PDB entry 7R1U | X-ray diffraction, 2.50 A resolution | chains A and B

[Chain A]
Protein: 2'-O-methyltransferase nsp16
Source organism: Severe acute respiratory syndrome coronavirus 2
Notes: EC 2.1.1.57
UniProtKB: P0DTD1 (R1AB_SARS2); residues 1-298 here correspond to UniProt positions 6799-7096 (UniProt number = residue number + 6798)
Sequence (299 residues; each row starts with the number of its first residue; numbering starts at 0):
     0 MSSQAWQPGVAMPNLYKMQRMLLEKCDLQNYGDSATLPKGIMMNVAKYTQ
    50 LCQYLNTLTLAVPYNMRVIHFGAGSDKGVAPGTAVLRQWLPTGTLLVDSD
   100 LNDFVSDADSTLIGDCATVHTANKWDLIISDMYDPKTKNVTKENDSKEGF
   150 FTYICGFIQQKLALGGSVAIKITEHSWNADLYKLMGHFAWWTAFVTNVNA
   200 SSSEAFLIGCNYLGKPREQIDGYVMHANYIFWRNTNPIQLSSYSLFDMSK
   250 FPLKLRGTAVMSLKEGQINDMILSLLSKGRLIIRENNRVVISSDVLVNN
Not modelled in the structure: 0, 298
Construct notes: initiating methionine (0)
Small-molecule neighbours:
  - 4IK ((2S,5S)-2,6-diamino-5-{[(2R,3S,4R,5R)-5-(6-amino-9H-purin-9-yl)-3,4-dihydroxytetrahydrofuran-2-yl]methyl}hexanoic acid): N43, Y47, H69, G71, A72, G73, S74, P80, G81, D99, L100, N101, G113, D114, C115, D130, M131, Y132, D133, F149
  - 7-methyl-gpppa (GTA; p1-7-methylguanosine-P3-adenosine-5',5'-triphosphate): C25, D26, L27, Y30, K46, D130, Y132, P134, T136, K137, K170, T172, E173, H174, S175, N198, S201, S202, E203
Curated features (UniProtKB/Swiss-Prot):
  - active site: K46, D130, K170, E203
Reported in the primary citation:
  - binding site for 4IK: N43, G71, A72, G73, T82, D99, L100, N101, D114, C115, D130

[Chain B]
Protein: Non-structural protein 10
Source organism: Severe acute respiratory syndrome coronavirus 2
UniProtKB: P0DTD1 (R1AB_SARS2); residues 10-131 here correspond to UniProt positions 4263-4384 (UniProt number = residue number + 4253)
Sequence (123 residues; each row starts with the number of its first residue):
     9 MNSTVLSFCAFAVDAAKAYKDYLASGGQPITNCVKMLCTHTGTGQAITVT
    59 PEANMDQESFGGASCCLYCRCHIDHPNPKGFCDLKGKYVQIPTTCANDPV
   109 GFTLKNTVCTVCGMWKGYGCSCD
Not modelled in the structure: 9-17, 131
Construct notes: initiating methionine (9)
Bound ions: Zn2+ site 1: C74, C77, H83, C90; Zn2+ site 2: C117, C120, C128, C130
Curated features (UniProtKB/Swiss-Prot):
  - binding site (Zn(2+)): C74, C77, H83, C90, C117, C120, C128, C130

[Chain A / chain B interface]
Contacting residue pairs - 39 pairs, chain A then chain B:
  K38(A) with K43(B), hydrogen bond (backbone-side chain)
  G39(A) with K43(B)
  I40(A) with K43(B); L45(B), hydrophobic
  M41(A) with N40(B); C41(B)
  V44(A) with V42(B), hydrophobic; K43(B)
  T48(A) with L45(B)
  K76(A) with N40(B)
  V78(A) with N40(B); V42(B), hydrophobic
  P80(A) with V42(B), hydrophobic
  A83(A) with M44(B); Y96(B), hydrogen bond (backbone-side chain)
  V84(A) with M44(B)
  R86(A) with G94(B), hydrogen bond (side chain-backbone); Y96(B)
  Q87(A) with M44(B); L45(B), hydrogen bond (side chain-backbone); P59(B); Y96(B), hydrogen bond (backbone-side chain)
  D102(A) with H80(B), salt bridge
  V104(A) with A71(B), hydrophobic; C77(B); H80(B)
  S105(A) with A71(B); K93(B), hydrogen bond (backbone-side chain)
  D106(A) with G70(B), hydrogen bond (side chain-backbone); A71(B), hydrogen bond (side chain-backbone); K93(B); G94(B), hydrogen bond (side chain-backbone); K95(B)
  A107(A) with K93(B), hydrogen bond (backbone-side chain)
  L244(A) with L45(B), hydrophobic
  M247(A) with L45(B); C46(B); T47(B)
  S248(A) with T47(B)
Interface residues without a listed pair, chain A (24 interface residues in all): P37, A45, T91
Interface residues without a listed pair, chain B (23 interface residues in all): V57, T58, G69, S72, R78, L92

[Overview]
24 residues of chain A and 23 residues of chain B are in contact, with 10 hydrogen bonds and 1 salt bridge.
Among the polar pairs are D102(A)-H80(B), K38(A)-K43(B) and A83(A)-Y96(B). Ligands of chain A: compound 4IK
and 7-methyl-gpppa. From the paper: a binding site for 4IK at N43(A), G71(A) and A72(A) among others.
Here chain A is 2'-O-methyltransferase nsp16 and chain B is Non-structural protein 10, both from Severe acute
respiratory syndrome coronavirus 2. Entry 7R1U (Crystal structure of SARS-CoV-2 nsp10/nsp16 in complex with
the WZ16 inhibitor) was determined by X-ray diffraction, deposited together with 7R1T.
